7KL2 - chains A and B; structure by X-ray diffraction, 2.56 A resolution.

Chain A:
Molecule: Calcium/calmodulin-dependent protein kinase type II subunit alpha
Organism: Homo sapiens
Notes: EC 2.7.11.17
UniProtKB: Q9UQM7 (KCC2A_HUMAN); residues 7-274 here = UniProt positions 7-274
Sequence (268 residues; numbered 7 to 274; the number before each row is that of its first residue):
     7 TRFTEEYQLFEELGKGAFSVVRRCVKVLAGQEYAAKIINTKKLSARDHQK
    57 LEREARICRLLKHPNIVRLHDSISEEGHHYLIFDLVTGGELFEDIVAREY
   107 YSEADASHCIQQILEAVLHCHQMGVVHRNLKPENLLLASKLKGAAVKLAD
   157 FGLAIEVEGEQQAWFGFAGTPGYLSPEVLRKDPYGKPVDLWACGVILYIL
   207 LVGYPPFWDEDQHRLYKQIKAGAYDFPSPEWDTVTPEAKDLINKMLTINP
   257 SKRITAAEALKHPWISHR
Differences from the reference sequence: engineered mutation N135 (Asp in Q9UQM7), K223 (Gln in Q9UQM7)

Chain B:
Molecule: Glutamate receptor ionotropic, NMDA 2B
UniProtKB: Q13224 (NMDE2_HUMAN); residues 1289-1310 here = UniProt positions 1289-1310
Sequence (22 residues; numbered 1289 to 1310; the number before each row is that of its first residue):
  1289 KAQKKNRNKLRRQHDYDTFVDL
Disordered / not traced: 1289-1294
Differences from the reference sequence: engineered mutation D1303 (Ser in Q13224)

How chain A and chain B interact:
Pairs across the interface (49):
  R52(A) - D1305(B)  salt bridge
  R52(A) - T1306(B)
  E96(A) - R1300(B)  salt bridge
  F98(A) - L1298(B)  hydrophobic
  F98(A) - R1299(B)
  F98(A) - R1300(B)
  V102(A) - L1298(B)  hydrophobic
  N135(A) - D1303(B)  hydrogen bond
  K137(A) - Q1301(B)  hydrogen bond (side chain-backbone)
  K137(A) - H1302(B)
  K137(A) - D1303(B)  salt bridge
  E139(A) - R1300(B)
  E139(A) - Q1301(B)  hydrogen bond (side chain-backbone)
  N140(A) - D1303(B)
  D156(A) - D1303(B)
  L159(A) - D1303(B)
  L159(A) - Y1304(B)
  L159(A) - D1305(B)
  F173(A) - D1305(B)
  F173(A) - T1306(B)  hydrogen bond (backbone-backbone)
  F173(A) - F1307(B)  hydrophobic
  A174(A) - Y1304(B)
  A174(A) - D1305(B)
  G175(A) - D1303(B)
  G175(A) - Y1304(B)  hydrogen bond (backbone-backbone)
  T176(A) - Q1301(B)
  T176(A) - H1302(B)  hydrogen bond (side chain-backbone)
  T176(A) - D1303(B)
  P177(A) - Q1301(B)
  P177(A) - H1302(B)
  P177(A) - Y1304(B)
  G178(A) - Q1301(B)  hydrogen bond (backbone-side chain)
  Y179(A) - Q1301(B)
  G209(A) - L1298(B)
  Y210(A) - R1295(B)
  Y210(A) - N1296(B)
  Y210(A) - L1298(B)  hydrophobic
  P211(A) - N1296(B)
  P211(A) - K1297(B)
  P211(A) - L1298(B)
  P212(A) - N1296(B)  hydrogen bond (backbone-side chain)
  W214(A) - N1296(B)
  W214(A) - K1297(B)
  Q218(A) - V1308(B)  hydrogen bond (side chain-backbone)
  Q218(A) - L1310(B)
  H219(A) - D1309(B)  salt bridge
  S234(A) - R1295(B)  hydrogen bond (backbone-side chain)
  P235(A) - R1295(B)
  E236(A) - R1295(B)  salt bridge
Interface residues without a listed pair, chain A (32 interface residues in all): E99, I205, F213, Y222, P233

Overview:
32 residues of chain A face 16 of chain B across their interface, with 10 hydrogen bonds and 5 salt bridges.
Among the polar pairs are R52(A)-D1305(B), E96(A)-R1300(B) and K137(A)-D1303(B).
Chain A is Calcium/calmodulin-dependent protein kinase type II subunit alpha (Homo sapiens) and chain B is
Glutamate receptor ionotropic, NMDA 2B; the structure, Cocrystal structure of human CaMKII-alpha
(CAMK2A)kinase domain and GluN2B(S1303D), was determined by X-ray diffraction.
